PDB entry 3B8P | X-ray diffraction, 3.10 A resolution | chains D and E of the 5 polymer chains in the assembly

[Chain D (and E)]
Protein: Chain length determinant protein
Source organism: Salmonella typhimurium
Notes: fragment: Periplasmic domain; chain E of this document is another copy of the same molecule, construct and numbering; everything in this record applies to it too
UniProt: Q04866 (WZZB_SALTY); residue numbers follow UniProt; this construct covers 54-294
Sequence (243 residues; row label = number of the first residue in the row):
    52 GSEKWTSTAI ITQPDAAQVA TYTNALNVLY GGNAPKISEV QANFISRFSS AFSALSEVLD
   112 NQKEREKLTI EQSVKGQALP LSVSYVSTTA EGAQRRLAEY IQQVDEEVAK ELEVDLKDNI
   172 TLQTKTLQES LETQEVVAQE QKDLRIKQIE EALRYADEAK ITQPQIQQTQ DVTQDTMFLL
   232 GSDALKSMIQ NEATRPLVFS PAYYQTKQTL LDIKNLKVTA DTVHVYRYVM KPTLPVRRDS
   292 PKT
Not modelled in the structure: 52-53, 197-250, 293-294 (chain E: 52-53, 203-252, 293-294)
Sequence notes: expression tag (52-53)
Modified positions: Mse228 (selenomethionine); Mse239 (selenomethionine); Mse281 (selenomethionine; parent Met)

[Chain D / chain E interface]
Contacting residue pairs - 27 pairs, chain D then chain E:
  Thr59(D) with Glu108(E)
  Ile61(D) with Ser104(E); Ala105(E), hydrophobic
  Ser124(D) with Ser104(E)
  Val125(D) with Ser100(E); Ile121(E), hydrophobic
  Lys126(D) with Gln123(E)
  Gly127(D) with Gln123(E), hydrogen bond (backbone-side chain)
  Gln128(D) with Ser100(E), hydrogen bond; Gln123(E); Leu132(E)
  Pro131(D) with Ser101(E); Ser104(E)
  Val280(D) with Ser101(E)
  Mse281(D) with Ala105(E); Glu108(E); Val109(E)
  Thr284(D) with Asn112(E)
  Leu285(D) with Asn112(E)
  Pro286(D) with Asn112(E)
  Val287(D) with Asn112(E); Gln113(E); Lys114(E)
  Arg288(D) with Asp111(E), hydrogen bond (side chain-backbone); Asn112(E); Gln113(E), hydrogen bond (side chain-backbone); Arg116(E)
Other interface residues (no listed pair), chain E (15 interface residues in all): Glu122

[Overview]
The chain D/chain E interface involves 15 residues from each chain; the contacts include 4 hydrogen bonds.
Polar contacts include Gly127(D)-Gln123(E), Gln128(D)-Ser100(E) and Arg288(D)-Asp111(E).
Chain D and chain E are both Chain length determinant protein (Salmonella typhimurium); the structure,
Fragment of WzzB, Polysaccharide Co-polymerase from Salmonella Typhimurium, was determined by X-ray
diffraction, deposited together with 3B8M, 3B8N and 3B8O.
